8G00 - chains J and K of the 8 polymer chains in the assembly; structure by electron microscopy, 3.40 A resolution.

Chain J:
Name: DNA-directed RNA polymerase subunit beta'
Source organism: Escherichia coli
UniProt: C3SIA2 (C3SIA2_ECOLX); residue numbers follow UniProt; this construct covers 1-1407
Sequence (1434 residues; row label = number of the first residue in the row):
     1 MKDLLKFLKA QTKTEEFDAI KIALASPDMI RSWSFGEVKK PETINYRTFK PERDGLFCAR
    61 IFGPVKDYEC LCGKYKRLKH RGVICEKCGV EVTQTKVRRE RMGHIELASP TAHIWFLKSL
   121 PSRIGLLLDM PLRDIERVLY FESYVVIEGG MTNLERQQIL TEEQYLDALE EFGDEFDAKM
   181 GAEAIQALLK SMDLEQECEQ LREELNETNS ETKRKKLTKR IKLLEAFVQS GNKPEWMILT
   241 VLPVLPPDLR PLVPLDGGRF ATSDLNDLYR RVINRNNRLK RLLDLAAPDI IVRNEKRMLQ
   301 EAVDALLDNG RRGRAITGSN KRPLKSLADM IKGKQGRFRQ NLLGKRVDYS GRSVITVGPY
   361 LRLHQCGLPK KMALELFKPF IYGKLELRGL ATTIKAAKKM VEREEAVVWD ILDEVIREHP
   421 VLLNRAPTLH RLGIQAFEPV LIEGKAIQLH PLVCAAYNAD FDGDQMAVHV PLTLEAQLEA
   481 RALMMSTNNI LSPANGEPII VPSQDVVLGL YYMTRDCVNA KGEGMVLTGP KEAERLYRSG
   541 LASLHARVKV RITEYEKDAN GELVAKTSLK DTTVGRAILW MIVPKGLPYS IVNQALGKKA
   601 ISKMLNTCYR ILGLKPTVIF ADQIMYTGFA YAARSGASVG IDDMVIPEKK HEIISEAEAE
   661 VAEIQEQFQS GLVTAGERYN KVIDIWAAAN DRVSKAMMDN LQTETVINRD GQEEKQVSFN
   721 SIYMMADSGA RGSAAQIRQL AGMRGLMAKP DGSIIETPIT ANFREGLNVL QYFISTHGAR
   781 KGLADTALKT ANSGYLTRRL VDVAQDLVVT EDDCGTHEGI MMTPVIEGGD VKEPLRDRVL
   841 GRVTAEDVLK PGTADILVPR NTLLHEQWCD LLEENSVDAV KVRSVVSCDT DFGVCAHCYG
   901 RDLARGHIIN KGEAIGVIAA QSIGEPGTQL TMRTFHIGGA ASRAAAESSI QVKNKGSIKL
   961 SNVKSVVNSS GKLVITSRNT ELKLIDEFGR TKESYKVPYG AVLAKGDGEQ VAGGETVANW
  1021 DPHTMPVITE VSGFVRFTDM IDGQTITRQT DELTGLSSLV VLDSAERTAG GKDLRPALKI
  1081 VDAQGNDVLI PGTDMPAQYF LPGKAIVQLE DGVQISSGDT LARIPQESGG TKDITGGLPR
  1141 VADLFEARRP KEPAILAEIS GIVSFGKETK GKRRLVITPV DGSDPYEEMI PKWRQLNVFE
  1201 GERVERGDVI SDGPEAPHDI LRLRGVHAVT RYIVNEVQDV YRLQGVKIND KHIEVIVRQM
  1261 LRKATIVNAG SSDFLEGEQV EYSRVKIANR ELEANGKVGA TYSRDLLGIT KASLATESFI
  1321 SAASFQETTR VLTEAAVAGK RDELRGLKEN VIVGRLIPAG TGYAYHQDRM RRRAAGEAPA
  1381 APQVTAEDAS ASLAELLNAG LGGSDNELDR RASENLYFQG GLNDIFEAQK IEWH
Unresolved in the structure: 1-15, 934-947, 1127-1133, 1374-1434
Construct notes: expression tag (1408-1434)
Metal / ion sites: Mg2+: Asp460, Asp462, Asp464 (shared with 1 residue of chain R)

Chain K:
Name: DNA-directed RNA polymerase subunit omega
Source organism: Escherichia coli
Notes: EC 2.7.7.6
UniProt: P0A800 (RPOZ_ECOLI); residues 1-91 here = UniProt positions 1-91
Sequence (91 residues; row label = number of the first residue in the row):
     1 MARVTVQDAV EKIGNRFDLV LVAARRARQM QVGGKDPLVP EENDKTTVIA LREIEEGLIN
    61 NQILDVRERQ EQQEQEAAEL QAVTAIAEGR R
Unresolved in the structure: 1, 81-91

Chain J / chain K interface:
Residue-residue contacts (48):
  His364(J) with Val4(K)
  Glu414(J) with Asn43(K); Lys45(K), hydrogen bond (backbone-side chain)
  Val415(J) with Lys45(K)
  Arg417(J) with Asn43(K), hydrogen bond (side chain-backbone); Asp44(K), salt bridge
  Glu418(J) with Ala2(K); Lys45(K); Thr47(K); Val48(K)
  Glu438(J) with Arg3(K)
  Leu474(J) with Ala27(K), hydrophobic; Arg28(K); Gln31(K); Thr46(K); Thr47(K)
  Glu475(J) with Ala24(K); Arg28(K), salt bridge
  Leu478(J) with Val20(K); Ala23(K), hydrophobic; Ala24(K); Thr47(K); Leu51(K), hydrophobic
  Glu479(J) with Val20(K)
  Arg481(J) with Arg3(K), hydrogen bond (side chain-backbone); Leu51(K)
  Ala482(J) with Val6(K); Arg16(K), hydrogen bond (backbone-side chain); Val20(K), hydrophobic
  Leu483(J) with Arg16(K); Phe17(K), hydrophobic; Val20(K), hydrophobic
  Thr487(J) with Val4(K), hydrogen bond (side chain-backbone)
  Asn488(J) with Thr5(K); Val6(K); Arg16(K), hydrogen bond
  Leu614(J) with Thr5(K); Gln7(K)
  Lys615(J) with Thr5(K)
  Arg905(J) with Arg16(K)
  Asn910(J) with Asn15(K); Arg16(K)
  Glu913(J) with Phe17(K)
  Ala1359(J) with Phe17(K)
  Gly1360(J) with Phe17(K)
  Thr1361(J) with Val20(K); Leu21(K)
  Ala1364(J) with Leu21(K), hydrophobic
Interface residues without a listed pair, chain J (28 interface residues in all): His419, Gln477, Lys911, Gly912
Interface residues without a listed pair, chain K (27 interface residues in all): Gly14, Asp18, Leu19, Glu42

In short:
The interface between chain J and chain K involves 28 residues on one side and 27 on the other; the contacts
include 6 hydrogen bonds and 2 salt bridges. Among the polar pairs are Arg417(J)-Asp44(K), Glu475(J)-Arg28(K)
and Glu414(J)-Lys45(K). Asp460(J), Asp462(J) and Asp464(J) coordinate Mg2+.
Chain J is DNA-directed RNA polymerase subunit beta' and chain K is DNA-directed RNA polymerase subunit omega,
both from Escherichia coli; the structure, Cryo-EM structure of 3DVA component 0 of Escherichia coli que-PEC
(paused elongation complex) RNA Polymerase minus ..., was determined by electron microscopy, deposited
together with 8F3C, 8G1S, 8G2W, 8G4W, 8G7E and 8G8Z.
